PDB entry 7TQS | electron microscopy, 3.90 A resolution | chains j and m of the 22 polymer chains in the assembly

[Chain j]
Protein: VP2
Organism: Coxsackievirus A21
Notes: EC 3.4.22.29, 3.6.1.15, 3.4.22.28, 2.7.7.48
Reference sequence: Q7T7N6 (Q7T7N6_9ENTO); residues 1-272 here correspond to UniProt positions 70-341 (UniProt number = residue number + 69)
Amino-acid sequence (272 residues; row label = number of the first residue in the row):
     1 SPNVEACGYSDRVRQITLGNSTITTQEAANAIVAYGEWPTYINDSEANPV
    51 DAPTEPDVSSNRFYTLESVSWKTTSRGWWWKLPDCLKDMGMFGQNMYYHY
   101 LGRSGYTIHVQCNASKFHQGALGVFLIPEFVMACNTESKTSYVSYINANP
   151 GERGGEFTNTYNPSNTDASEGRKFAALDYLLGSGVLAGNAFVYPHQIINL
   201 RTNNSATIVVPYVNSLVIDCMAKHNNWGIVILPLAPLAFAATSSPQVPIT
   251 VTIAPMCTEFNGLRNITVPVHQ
Disordered / not traced: 1-8, 165-167

[Chain m]
Protein: VP1
Organism: Coxsackievirus A21
Notes: EC 3.4.22.29, 3.6.1.15, 3.4.22.28, 2.7.7.48
Reference sequence: Q7T7N6 (Q7T7N6_9ENTO); residues 1-298 here correspond to UniProt positions 582-879 (UniProt number = residue number + 581)
Amino-acid sequence (298 residues; each row starts with the number of its first residue):
     1 GIEDLIDTAIKNALRVSQPPSTQSTEATSGVNSQEVPALTAVETGASGQA
    51 IPSDVVETRHVVNYKTRSESCLESFFGRAACVTILSLTNSSKSGEEKKHF
   101 NIWNITYTDTVQLRRKLEFFTYSRFDLEMTFVFTENYPSTASGEVRNQVY
   151 QIMYIPPGAPRPSSWDDYTWQSSSNPSIFYMYGNAPPRMSIPYVGIANAY
   201 SHFYDGFARVPLEGENTDAGDTFYGLVSINDFGVLAVRAVNRSNPHTIHT
   251 SVRVYMKPKHIRCWCPRPPRAVLYRGEGVDMISSAILPLAKVDSITTF
Disordered / not traced: 1-15
Construct notes: conflict Ala290 (Thr871 in Q7T7N6)

[How chain j and chain m interact]
Pairs across the interface (21):
  Ile42(j) - Arg59(m)  hydrogen bond (backbone-side chain)
  Asn43(j) - Arg59(m)
  Asp44(j) - Arg59(m)  salt bridge
  Asp44(j) - His60(m)  salt bridge
  Asp44(j) - Val62(m)  hydrogen bond (backbone-backbone)
  Ser45(j) - Val62(m)
  Ser45(j) - Tyr64(m)
  Ala47(j) - Arg59(m)
  Ala47(j) - Val61(m)
  Pro49(j) - Arg59(m)
  Pro49(j) - Val61(m)
  Val50(j) - Thr25(m)
  Val50(j) - Thr58(m)
  Val50(j) - Arg59(m)  hydrogen bond (backbone-backbone)
  Asp51(j) - Glu57(m)
  Asp51(j) - Arg59(m)
  Ala52(j) - Glu57(m)  hydrogen bond (backbone-backbone)
  Ala52(j) - Thr58(m)
  Ala52(j) - Arg59(m)
  Pro53(j) - Arg59(m)
  Glu259(j) - Arg59(m)  salt bridge
Interface residues without a listed pair, chain m (9 interface residues in all): Pro52

[In short]
The interface between chain j and chain m involves 11 residues on one side and 9 on the other, with 4 hydrogen
bonds and 3 salt bridges. Among the polar pairs are Asp44(j)-Arg59(m), Asp44(j)-His60(m) and
Glu259(j)-Arg59(m).
Chain j is VP2 and chain m is VP1, both from Coxsackievirus A21; the structure, Coxsackievirus A21 capsid
subdomain in complex with mouse polyclonal antibody pAbC-3, was determined by electron microscopy (same
publication as 7TQT and 7TQU).
